Entry 8CO7 (X-ray diffraction, 1.90 A resolution); this record covers chain A.

# Chain A
Protein: Adenylate cyclase type 10
Organism: Homo sapiens
Notes: EC 4.6.1.1
UniProt: Q96PN6 (ADCYA_HUMAN); residue numbers follow UniProt; this construct covers 1-469
Chain sequence (475 residues; each row starts with the number of its first residue):
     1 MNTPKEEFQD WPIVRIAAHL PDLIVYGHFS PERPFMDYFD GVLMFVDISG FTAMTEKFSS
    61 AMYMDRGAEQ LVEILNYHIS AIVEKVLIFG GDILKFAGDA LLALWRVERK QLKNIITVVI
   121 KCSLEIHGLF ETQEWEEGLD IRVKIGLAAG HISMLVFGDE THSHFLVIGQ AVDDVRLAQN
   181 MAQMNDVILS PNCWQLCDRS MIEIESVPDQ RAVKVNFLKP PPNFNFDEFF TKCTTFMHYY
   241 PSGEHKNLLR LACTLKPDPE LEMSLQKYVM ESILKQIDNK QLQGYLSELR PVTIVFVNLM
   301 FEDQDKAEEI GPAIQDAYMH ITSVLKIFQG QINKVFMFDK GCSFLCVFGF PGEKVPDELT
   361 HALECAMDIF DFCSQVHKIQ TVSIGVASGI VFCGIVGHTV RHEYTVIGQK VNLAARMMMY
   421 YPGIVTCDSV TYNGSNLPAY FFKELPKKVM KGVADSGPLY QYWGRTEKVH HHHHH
Unresolved in the structure: 1-6, 469-475
Construct notes: expression tag (470-475)
Modified positions: Cys253 (s,S-(2-hydroxyethyl)thiocysteine; CME)
Swiss-Prot annotation at these positions:
  - binding site (ATP): Asp47 to Thr52, Asp99, Lys144, Val406, Asn412 to Arg416
  - binding site (Mg(2+)): Asp47, Ile48, Asp99
  - binding site (hydrogencarbonate): Lys95, Val167, Arg176, Met337
  - mutagenesis: Lys95 (K95A: Nearly abolishes bicarbonate-mediated increase of enzyme activity. Abolishes bicarbonate-mediated increase of enzyme activity; when associated with A-176), Arg176 (R176A: Reduces bicarbonate-mediated increase of enzyme activity. Abolishes bicarbonate-mediated increase of enzyme activity; when associated with A-95)
Small-molecule neighbours: V9E (4-chloranyl-6-[1-methyl-4-(thiophen-2-ylmethyl)pyrazol-3-yl]pyrimidin-2-amine): Phe45, Leu94, Lys95, Phe96, Ala97, Ala100, Leu101, Leu102, Phe165, Leu166, Val167, Val172, Val175, Arg176, Phe336, Met337, Phe338

# Overview
Bound to chain A: compound V9E. From UniProt: 14 ATP-binding residues, 3 Mg2+-binding residues, 4
hydrogencarbonate-binding residues and 2 mutagenesis sites.
Chain A is Adenylate cyclase type 10 (Homo sapiens); the structure, Crystal structure of human soluble
adenylyl cyclase (sAC) in complex with inhibitor TDI-09066, was determined by X-ray diffraction, deposited
together with 8CNH, 8COJ and 8COT.
